9B8T - chains A and P of the 6 polymer chains in the assembly; structure by electron microscopy, 2.95 A resolution.

== Chain A ==
Protein: DNA polymerase epsilon catalytic subunit
From: Homo sapiens
Notes: EC 2.7.7.7
UniProtKB: Q9Y5S4 (Q9Y5S4_HUMAN); residue numbers follow UniProt; this construct covers 1-2286
Amino-acid sequence (2286 residues; numbered 1 to 2286; the number before each row is that of its first residue):
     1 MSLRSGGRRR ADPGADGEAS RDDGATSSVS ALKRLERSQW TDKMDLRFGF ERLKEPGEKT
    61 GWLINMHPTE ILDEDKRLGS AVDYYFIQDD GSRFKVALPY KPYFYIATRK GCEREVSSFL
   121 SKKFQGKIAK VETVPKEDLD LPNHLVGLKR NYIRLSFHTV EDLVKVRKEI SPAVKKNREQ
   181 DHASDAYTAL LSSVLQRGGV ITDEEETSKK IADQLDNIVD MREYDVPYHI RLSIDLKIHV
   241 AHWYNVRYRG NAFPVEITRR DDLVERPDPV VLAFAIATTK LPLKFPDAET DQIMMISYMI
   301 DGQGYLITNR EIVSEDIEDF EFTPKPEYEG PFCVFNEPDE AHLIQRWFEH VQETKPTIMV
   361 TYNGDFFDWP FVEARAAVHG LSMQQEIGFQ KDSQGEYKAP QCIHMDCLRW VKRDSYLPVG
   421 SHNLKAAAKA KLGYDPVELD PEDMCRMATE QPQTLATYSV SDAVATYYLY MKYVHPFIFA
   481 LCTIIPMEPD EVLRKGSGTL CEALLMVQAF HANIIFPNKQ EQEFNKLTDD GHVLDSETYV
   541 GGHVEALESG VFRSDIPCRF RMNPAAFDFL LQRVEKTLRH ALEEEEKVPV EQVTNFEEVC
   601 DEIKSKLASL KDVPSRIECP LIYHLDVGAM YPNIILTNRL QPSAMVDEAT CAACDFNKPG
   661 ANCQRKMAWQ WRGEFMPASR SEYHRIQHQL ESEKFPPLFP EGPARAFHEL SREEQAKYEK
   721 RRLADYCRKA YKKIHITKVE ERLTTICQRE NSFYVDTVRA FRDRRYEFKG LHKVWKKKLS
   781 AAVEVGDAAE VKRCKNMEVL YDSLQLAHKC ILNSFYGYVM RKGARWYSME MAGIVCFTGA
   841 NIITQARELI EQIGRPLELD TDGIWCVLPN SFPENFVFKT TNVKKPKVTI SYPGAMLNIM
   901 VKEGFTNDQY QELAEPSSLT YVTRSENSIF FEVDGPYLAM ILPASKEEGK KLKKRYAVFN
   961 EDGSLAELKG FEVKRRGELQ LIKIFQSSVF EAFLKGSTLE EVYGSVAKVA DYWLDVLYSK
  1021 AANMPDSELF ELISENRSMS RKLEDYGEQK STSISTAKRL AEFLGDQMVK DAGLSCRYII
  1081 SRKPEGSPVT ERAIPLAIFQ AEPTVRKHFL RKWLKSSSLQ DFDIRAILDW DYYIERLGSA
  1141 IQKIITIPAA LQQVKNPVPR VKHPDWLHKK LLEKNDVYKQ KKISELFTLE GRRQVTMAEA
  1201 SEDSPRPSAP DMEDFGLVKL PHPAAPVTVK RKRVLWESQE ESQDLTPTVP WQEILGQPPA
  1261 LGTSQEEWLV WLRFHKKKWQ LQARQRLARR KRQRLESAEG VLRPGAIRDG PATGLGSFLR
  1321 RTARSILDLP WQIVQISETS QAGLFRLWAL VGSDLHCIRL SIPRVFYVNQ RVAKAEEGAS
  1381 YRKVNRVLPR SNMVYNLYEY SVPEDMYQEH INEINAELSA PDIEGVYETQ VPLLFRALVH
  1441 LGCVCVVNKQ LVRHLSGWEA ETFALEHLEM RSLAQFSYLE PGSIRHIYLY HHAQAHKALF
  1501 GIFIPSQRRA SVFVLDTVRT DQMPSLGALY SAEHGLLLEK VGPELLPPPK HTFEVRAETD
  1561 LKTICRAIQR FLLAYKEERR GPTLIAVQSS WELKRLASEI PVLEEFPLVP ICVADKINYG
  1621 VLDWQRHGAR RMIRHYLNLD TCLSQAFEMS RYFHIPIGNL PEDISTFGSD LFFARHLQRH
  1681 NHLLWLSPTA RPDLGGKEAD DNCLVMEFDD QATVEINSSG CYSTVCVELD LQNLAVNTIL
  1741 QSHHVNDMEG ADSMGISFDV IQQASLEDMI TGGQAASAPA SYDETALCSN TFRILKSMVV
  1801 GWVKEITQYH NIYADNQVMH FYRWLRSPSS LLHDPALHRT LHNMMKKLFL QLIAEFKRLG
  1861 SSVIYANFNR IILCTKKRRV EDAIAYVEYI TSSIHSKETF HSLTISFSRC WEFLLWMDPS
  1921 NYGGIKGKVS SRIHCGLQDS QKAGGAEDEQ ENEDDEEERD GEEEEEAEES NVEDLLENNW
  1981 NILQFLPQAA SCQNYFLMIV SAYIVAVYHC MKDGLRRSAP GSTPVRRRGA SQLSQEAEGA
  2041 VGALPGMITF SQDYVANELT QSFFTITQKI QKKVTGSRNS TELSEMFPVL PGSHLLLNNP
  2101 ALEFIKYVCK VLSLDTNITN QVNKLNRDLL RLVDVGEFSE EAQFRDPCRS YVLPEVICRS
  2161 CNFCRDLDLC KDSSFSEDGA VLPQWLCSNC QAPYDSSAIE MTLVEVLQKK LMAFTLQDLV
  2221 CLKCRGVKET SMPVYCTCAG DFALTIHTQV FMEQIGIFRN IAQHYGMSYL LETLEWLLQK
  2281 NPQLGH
Not modelled in the structure: 1-23, 183-211, 1199-2286
Construct notes: engineered mutation Ala275 (Asp in Q9Y5S4), Ala277 (Glu in Q9Y5S4)
Ion coordination: Mg2+: Asp626, Val627, Asp862 (together with dTTP); 4Fe-4S cluster Fe: Cys651, Cys654, Cys663, Cys747
Residues lining bound ligands:
  - 4Fe-4S cluster (SF4): Thr650, Cys651, Cys654, Phe656, Asn657, Cys663, Gln664, Cys747, Arg749
  - dTTP (TTP): Tyr416, Asp626, Val627, Gly628, Ala629, Met630, Tyr631, Pro632, Arg765, Lys769, Lys809, Asn813, Tyr816, Thr861, Asp862
Reported in the primary citation:
  - 4Fe-4S cluster coordination: Cys651, Cys654, Cys663, Cys747
  - binding site for dTTP: Tyr416, Ala629, Tyr631, Arg765, Lys769, Lys809, Asn813
  - Mg2+ coordination: Asp626, Val627, Asp862
  - binding site for Template DNA: Ser497, Thr499, Gly541, Lys732, Arg821, Lys953, Thr1090
  - binding site for Primer DNA (chain P): Lys733, His735, Tyr956, Lys974, Arg976, Tyr1046
  - disease-associated variants - R685W: unchanged catalytic activity on PCNA
  - mutagenesis - R685W: unchanged catalytic activity on PCNA
  - mutagenesis - H684A/R685A/Q689A/Y726A/K729A: abolished catalytic activity

== Chain P ==
Molecule: Primer DNA
Sequence (35 nucleotides; numbered 1 to 35; the number before each row is that of its first residue):
     1 TGAGGTTCAG CAAGGTGATG CTTTAGATTT TTCAC
Not modelled in the structure: 1-12

== Interface between chain A and chain P ==
Residue-residue contacts (32):
  Pro418(A) with DC33(P), phosphate contact
  Val419(A) with DC33(P), hydrogen bond to the phosphate
  Gly420(A) with DC33(P), hydrogen bond to the phosphate
  Lys733(A) with DA27(P), hydrogen bond to the phosphate
  Ile734(A) with DT28(P), phosphate contact
  His735(A) with DT28(P), hydrogen bond to the phosphate
  Asp860(A) with DA34(P), phosphate contact; DC35(P), phosphate contact
  Thr861(A) with DC35(P), sugar contact
  Asp862(A) with DC35(P), sugar contact
  Lys954(A) with DA34(P), hydrogen bond to the base; DC35(P), hydrogen bond to the sugar
  Tyr956(A) with DC35(P), hydrogen bond to the phosphate
  Lys969(A) with DA34(P), salt bridge to the phosphate; DC35(P), phosphate contact
  Gly970(A) with DA34(P), sugar contact
  Lys974(A) with DC33(P), phosphate contact; DA34(P), salt bridge to the phosphate
  Arg975(A) with DT31(P), hydrogen bond to the base; DT32(P), hydrogen bond to the base; DC33(P), phosphate contact
  Arg976(A) with DT32(P), salt bridge to the phosphate; DC33(P), hydrogen bond to the phosphate
  Arg1037(A) with DT31(P), sugar contact
  Ser1038(A) with DT31(P), phosphate contact; DT32(P), phosphate contact
  Met1039(A) with DT31(P), phosphate contact
  Ser1040(A) with DT31(P), hydrogen bond to the phosphate
  Arg1041(A) with DT30(P), salt bridge to the phosphate
  Tyr1046(A) with DT31(P), hydrogen bond to the phosphate
  Gln1049(A) with DT29(P), phosphate contact; DT30(P), hydrogen bond to the phosphate

== In short ==
Chain A and chain P form an interface of 23 and 9 residues respectively; the contacts include 13 hydrogen
bonds and 4 salt bridges. Polar pairs include Lys954(A)-DA34(P), Arg975(A)-DT31(P) and Arg975(A)-DT32(P). The
paper reports a binding site for dTTP at Tyr416(A), Ala629(A) and Tyr631(A) among others;
H684A/R685A/Q689A/Y726A/K729A of chain A abolish catalytic activity.
Here chain A is DNA polymerase epsilon catalytic subunit (Homo sapiens) and chain P is Primer DNA. Entry 9B8T
(Human polymerase epsilon bound to PCNA and DNA in the nucleotide bound state) was determined by electron
microscopy together with 9B8S from the same study.
